1E1Q - chains C and G of the 7 polymer chains in the assembly; structure by X-ray diffraction, 2.61 A resolution.

[Chain C]
Molecule: Bovine mitochondrial F1-atpase
Organism: Bos taurus
Notes: EC 3.6.1.34
Reference sequence: P19483 (ATP0_BOVIN); residues 1-510 here correspond to UniProt positions 44-553 (UniProt number = residue number + 43)
Sequence (510 residues; row label = number of the first residue in the row):
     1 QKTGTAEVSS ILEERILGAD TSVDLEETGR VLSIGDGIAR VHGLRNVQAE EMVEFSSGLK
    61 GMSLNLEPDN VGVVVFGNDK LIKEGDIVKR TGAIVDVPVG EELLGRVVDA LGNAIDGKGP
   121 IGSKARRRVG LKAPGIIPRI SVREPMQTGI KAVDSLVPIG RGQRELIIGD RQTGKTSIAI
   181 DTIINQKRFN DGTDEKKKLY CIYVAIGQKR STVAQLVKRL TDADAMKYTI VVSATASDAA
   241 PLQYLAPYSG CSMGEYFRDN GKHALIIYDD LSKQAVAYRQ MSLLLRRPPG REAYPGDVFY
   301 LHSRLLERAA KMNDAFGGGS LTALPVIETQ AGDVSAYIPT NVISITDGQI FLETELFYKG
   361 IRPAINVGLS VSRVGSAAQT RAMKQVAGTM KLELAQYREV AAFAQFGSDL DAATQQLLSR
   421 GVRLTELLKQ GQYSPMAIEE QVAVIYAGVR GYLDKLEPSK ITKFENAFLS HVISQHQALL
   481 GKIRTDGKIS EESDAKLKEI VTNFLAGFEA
Disordered / not traced: 1-18
Construct notes: conflict G481 (Ser524 in P19483)
Metal / ion sites: Mg2+: T176 (together with AMP-PNP)
Small-molecule neighbours:
  - ADP (adenosine-5'-diphosphate): V371, S372, R373
  - AMP-PNP (ANP; phosphoaminophosphonic acid-adenylate ester): D170, R171, Q172, T173, G174, K175, T176, S177, E328, F357, R362, P363, Q430, G431, Q432
UniProt features mapped onto this chain:
  - binding site (ATP): Q172, G174, K175, T176, S177, Q430, Q432
  - binding site (Mg(2+)): T176, D269
  - site: S370 (Required for activity)
  - modified residue: Q1 (Pyrrolidone carboxylic acid), S10 (Phosphoserine), S22 (Phosphoserine), S33 (Phosphoserine), S63 (Phosphoserine), K80 (N6-acetyllysine), K83 (N6-acetyllysine), K89 (N6-acetyllysine), T91 (Phosphothreonine), K118 (N6-acetyllysine), S123 (Phosphoserine), K124 (N6-acetyllysine), S141 (Phosphoserine), R161 (Omega-N-methylarginine), K187 (N6-acetyllysine), K196 (N6-acetyllysine), K197 (N6-acetyllysine), K218 (N6-acetyllysine), K262 (N6-acetyllysine), K384 (N6-acetyllysine) and 6 more in UniProt
  - glycosylation: S33 (O-linked (GlcNAc) serine)

[Chain G]
Molecule: Bovine mitochondrial F1-atpase
Organism: Bos taurus
Notes: EC 3.6.1.34
Reference sequence: P05631 (ATPG_BOVIN); residues 1-272 here correspond to UniProt positions 26-297 (UniProt number = residue number + 25)
Sequence (272 residues; numbered 1 to 272; the number before each row is that of its first residue):
     1 ATLKDITRRL KSIKNIQKIT KSMKMVAAAK YARAERELKP ARVYGVGSLA LYEKADIKTP
    61 EDKKKHLIIG VSSDRGLCGA IHSSVAKQMK SEAANLAAAG KEVKIIGVGD KIRSILHRTH
   121 SDQFLVTFKE VGRRPPTFGD ASVIALELLN SGYEFDEGSI IFNRFRSVIS YKTEEKPIFS
   181 LDTISSAESM SIYDDIDADV LRNYQEYSLA NIIYYSLKES TTSEQSARMT AMDNASKNAS
   241 EMIDKLTLTF NRTRQAVITK ELIEIISGAA AL
Disordered / not traced: 45-76, 91-208
UniProt features mapped onto this chain:
  - modified residue: K14 (N6-acetyllysine), K24 (N6-succinyllysine), K30 (N6-acetyllysine), K90 (N6-acetyllysine), S121 (Phosphoserine), K129 (N6-acetyllysine), K172 (N6-acetyllysine), K245 (N6-succinyllysine)

[Chain C / chain G interface]
Residue-residue contacts (6):
  P288(C) - G268(G)
  P288(C) - A271(G)  hydrophobic
  P289(C) - G268(G)
  P289(C) - A271(G)
  R291(C) - E264(G)
  E292(C) - E264(G)
Interface residues without a listed pair, chain C (5 interface residues in all): G290
Interface residues without a listed pair, chain G (5 interface residues in all): S267, L272

[Overview]
The chain C/chain G interface involves 5 residues from each chain. Chain C binds AMP-PNP and ADP. UniProt
lists 7 ATP-binding residues and Mg2+-binding residues T176(C) and D269(C) on chain C.
Here chain C is Bovine mitochondrial F1-atpase and chain G is Bovine mitochondrial F1-atpase, both from Bos
taurus. Entry 1E1Q (Bovine mitochondrial F1-atpase at 100K) was determined by X-ray diffraction (same
publication as 1E1R).
